9CKC - chains A and C of the 3 polymer chains in the assembly; structure by X-ray diffraction, 2.10 A resolution.

== Chain A ==
Molecule: N-lysine methyltransferase SMYD2
From: Homo sapiens
Notes: EC 2.1.1.-, 2.1.1.43
Reference sequence: Q9NRG4 (SMYD2_HUMAN); numbering as in UniProt (aligned over 1-433)
Sequence (433 residues; row label = number of the first residue in the row):
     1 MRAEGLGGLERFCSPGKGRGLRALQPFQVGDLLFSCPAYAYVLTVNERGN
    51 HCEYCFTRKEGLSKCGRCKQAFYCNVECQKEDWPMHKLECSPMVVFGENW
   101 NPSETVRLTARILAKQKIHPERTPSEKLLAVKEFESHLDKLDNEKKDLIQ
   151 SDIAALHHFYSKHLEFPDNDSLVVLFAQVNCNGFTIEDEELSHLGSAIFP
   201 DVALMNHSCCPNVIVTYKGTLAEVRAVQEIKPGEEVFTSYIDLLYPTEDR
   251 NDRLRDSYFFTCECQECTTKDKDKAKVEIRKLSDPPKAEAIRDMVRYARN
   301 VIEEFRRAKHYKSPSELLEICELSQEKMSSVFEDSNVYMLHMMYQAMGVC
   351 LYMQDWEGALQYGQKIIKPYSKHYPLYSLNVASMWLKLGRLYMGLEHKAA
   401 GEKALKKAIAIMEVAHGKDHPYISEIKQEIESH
Unresolved in the structure: 1-4
Construct notes: conflict Glu165 (Gly in Q9NRG4)
Bound ions: Zn2+ site 1: Cys52, Cys55, Cys74, Cys78; Zn2+ site 2: Cys65, Cys68, His86, Cys90; Zn2+ site 3: Cys209, Cys262, Cys264, Cys267
Ligand contacts: S-adenosylhomocysteine (SAH): Gly16, Lys17, Gly18, Arg19, Glu135, His137, Cys181, Asn182, Ala203, Leu204, Met205, Asn206, His207, Tyr240, Tyr258, Phe260
UniProt features mapped onto this chain:
  - zinc finger: Cys52 to Cys90 (MYND-type)
  - binding site (S-adenosyl-L-methionine): Lys17 to Arg19, His137, Asn206, His207, Tyr258 to Phe260
  - binding site (Zn(2+)): Cys52, Cys55, Cys65, Cys68, Cys74, Cys78, His86, Cys90
  - modified residue: Ser283 (Phosphoserine)
From the paper describing this entry:
  - mutagenesis - L351A/W356A: abolished binding to peptide
  - mutagenesis - F184A, L351A/W356A: unchanged binding to PARP1 protein
  - mutagenesis - L351A/W356A: decreased binding to H4
  - mutagenesis - L351A/W356A: unchanged binding to H3
  - mutagenesis - L351A/W356A: increased catalytic activity on all tested substrates
  - mutagenesis - F184A: abolished catalytic activity on all tested substrates
  - conformationally variable residues (side-chain flip): Lys387
  - mutagenesis - F184A: decreased binding to Poly [ADP-ribose] polymerase 1, processed C-terminus (chain C)

== Chain C ==
Molecule: Poly [ADP-ribose] polymerase 1, processed C-terminus
Reference sequence: P09874 (PARP1_HUMAN); residues 522-534 here = UniProt positions 522-534
Sequence (13 residues; each row starts with the number of its first residue):
   522 RMKLTLKGGAAVD
Unresolved in the structure: 522-525, 532-534
UniProt features mapped onto this chain:
  - cross-link: Lys528 (Glycyl lysine isopeptide (Lys-Gly) (interchain with G-Cter in SUMO2))
From the paper describing this entry:
  - binding site for S-adenosylhomocysteine: Lys528
  - post-translational modification sites: Lys528 (citing earlier work)

== How chain A and chain C interact ==
Pairs across the interface - 21 pairs, chain A then chain C:
  Leu108(A) - Thr526(C)
  Val179(A) - Thr526(C)  hydrogen bond (backbone-backbone)
  Asn180(A) - Thr526(C)
  Cys181(A) - Lys528(C)
  Gly183(A) - Thr526(C)
  Gly183(A) - Leu527(C)  hydrogen bond (backbone-backbone)
  Gly183(A) - Lys528(C)  hydrogen bond (backbone-backbone)
  Phe184(A) - Thr526(C)  hydrogen bond (backbone-side chain)
  Phe184(A) - Lys528(C)
  Thr185(A) - Thr526(C)
  Thr185(A) - Lys528(C)  hydrogen bond (backbone-backbone)
  Ser196(A) - Thr526(C)  hydrogen bond
  Ala203(A) - Lys528(C)
  Tyr240(A) - Lys528(C)
  Tyr240(A) - Gly529(C)  hydrogen bond (backbone-backbone)
  Ile241(A) - Gly529(C)
  Asp242(A) - Gly529(C)
  Asp242(A) - Ala531(C)
  Tyr258(A) - Leu527(C)
  Tyr258(A) - Lys528(C)  hydrogen bond (side chain-backbone)
  Asn380(A) - Ala531(C)
Interface residues without a listed pair, chain A (20 interface residues in all): Thr105, Asn182, Glu187, Leu191, Met205, Ser257
Interface residues without a listed pair, chain C (6 interface residues in all): Gly530
Interface features reported in the paper:
  - residue pairs: Phe184(A)-Lys528(C), Tyr240(A)-Lys528(C), Tyr258(A)-Lys528(C)
  - interface residues, chain A: Thr105(A), Leu108(A), Val179(A), Thr185(A), Glu187(A), Leu191(A), Ser196(A), Ile241(A), Asp242(A), Asn380(A)
  - interface residues, chain C: Lys528(C)

== Summary ==
20 residues of chain A face 6 of chain C across their interface, with 8 hydrogen bonds. Polar contacts include
Phe184(A)-Thr526(C), Ser196(A)-Thr526(C) and Tyr258(A)-Lys528(C). The paper describes contacts between
Phe184(A) and Lys528(C), Tyr240(A) and Lys528(C) and Tyr258(A) and Lys528(C). The paper reports a binding site
for S-adenosylhomocysteine at Lys528(C); L351A/W356A of chain A abolish binding to peptide.
Chain A is N-lysine methyltransferase SMYD2 (Homo sapiens) and chain C is Poly [ADP-ribose] polymerase 1,
processed C-terminus; the structure, Crystal structure of SMYD2 in complex with two PARP1 peptides, was
determined by X-ray diffraction together with 9CKF and 9CKG from the same study.
